3JXC - chains A and R of the 4 polymer chains in the assembly; structure by X-ray diffraction, 1.90 A resolution.

# Chain A
Molecule: 20-nt DNA strand
Sequence (20 nucleotides; numbered 21 to 40; the number before each row is that of its first residue):
    21 CATTTAAGATATCTTAAATG
Ion coordination: thallium (I) ion site 1: DT24 (shared with 1 residue of chain B); thallium (I) ion site 2 near DG40 (its only coordinating residue here)

# Chain R
Molecule: Repressor protein C2
Source organism: Enterobacteria phage P22
Notes: fragment: N-terminal domain:
UniProtKB: P69202 (RPC2_BPP22); numbering as in UniProt (aligned over 2-68)
Chain sequence (67 residues; numbered 2 to 68; the number before each row is that of its first residue):
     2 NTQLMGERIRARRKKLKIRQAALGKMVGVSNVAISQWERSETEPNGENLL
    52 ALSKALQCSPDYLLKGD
Disordered / not traced: 2
UniProt features mapped onto this chain:
  - DNA-binding region: Gln-21 to Arg-40 (H-T-H motif)
What the authors report for this chain:
  - binding site for the 20-nt DNA strand (chain A): Val-33
  - specificity-determining residues: Glu-44

# Interface between chain A and chain R
Pairs across the interface (16):
  DT32(A) with Thr-43(R), phosphate contact; Glu-44(R), hydrogen bond to the phosphate; Asn-46(R), phosphate contact
  DC33(A) with Gln-37(R), base contact; Trp-38(R), hydrogen bond to the phosphate; Pro-45(R), phosphate contact; Asn-46(R), hydrogen bond to the phosphate; Asn-49(R), hydrogen bond to the phosphate
  DT34(A) with Val-30(R), phosphate contact; Ser-31(R), hydrogen bond to the phosphate; Val-33(R), base contact; Ala-34(R), phosphate contact; Gln-37(R), hydrogen bond to the base
  DT35(A) with Ser-31(R), base contact; Val-33(R), base contact
  DA36(A) with Val-33(R), base contact
Interface residues without a listed pair, chain R (12 interface residues in all): Gly-29

# Summary
5 residues of chain A and 12 residues of chain R are in contact; the contacts include 6 hydrogen bonds. Polar
pairs include DT34(A)/Gln-37(R), DT32(A)/Glu-44(R) and DC33(A)/Trp-38(R). From the paper: a binding site for
the 20-nt DNA strand (chain A) at Val-33(R); the specificity determinant Glu-44(R).
Here chain A is a 20-nt DNA strand and chain R is Repressor protein C2 (Enterobacteria phage P22). Entry 3JXC
(Crystal structure of the P22 c2 repressor protein in complex with synthetic operator 9T in the ...) was
determined by X-ray diffraction together with 3JXB and 3JXD from the same study.
